Entry 9FVL (X-ray diffraction, 2.08 A resolution); this record covers chains A and E of the 4 polymer chains in the assembly.

# Chain A
Protein: 14-3-3 protein zeta/delta
Source organism: Homo sapiens
UniProtKB: P63104 (1433Z_HUMAN); residues 4-248 here correspond to UniProt positions 1-245 (UniProt number = residue number - 3)
Amino-acid sequence (248 residues; each row starts with the number of its first residue):
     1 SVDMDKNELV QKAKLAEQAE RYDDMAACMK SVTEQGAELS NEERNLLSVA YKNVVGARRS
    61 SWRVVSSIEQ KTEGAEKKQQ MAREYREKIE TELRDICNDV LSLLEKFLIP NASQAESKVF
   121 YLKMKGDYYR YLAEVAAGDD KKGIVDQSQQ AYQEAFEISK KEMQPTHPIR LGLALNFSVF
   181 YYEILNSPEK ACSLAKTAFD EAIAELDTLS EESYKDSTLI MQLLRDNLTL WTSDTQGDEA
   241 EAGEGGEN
Not modelled in the structure: 1-4, 234-248
Construct notes: expression tag (1-3)
Ion coordination: Cd2+ site 1: Glu73, Glu76, Gln79, Glu105; Cd2+ site 2: Glu84, Glu87, Glu154
From the paper describing this entry:
  - self-association interface (contacts with another copy of this molecule): Ala19, Arg21, Asp24, Ser61, Lys77, Tyr85, Lys88, Glu92

# Chain E
Protein: Isoform 3 of Microtubule-associated protein 2
UniProtKB: P15146 (MTAP2_RAT), isoform P15146-3; aligned to UniProt positions 333-361 over residues -20 to 8 (the alignment contains insertions or deletions, so no single offset holds)
Amino-acid sequence (29 residues; row label = number of the first residue in the row; numbers below 1 keep their minus sign (Gln-20 is residue -20)):
   -20 QIVTKKIDLS HVTKCGSLKN IRHRPGGGR
Not modelled in the structure: -20 to -4, 3-8

# Interface between chain A and chain E
Residue-residue contacts (28):
  Tyr22(A) with Leu-3(E)
  Lys52(A) with Lys-2(E); Asn-1(E); Ile0(E); His2(E)
  Asn53(A) with Leu-3(E), hydrogen bond (backbone-backbone); Lys-2(E), hydrogen bond (side chain-backbone)
  Val55(A) with Ile0(E), hydrophobic
  Gly56(A) with Lys-2(E); Ile0(E)
  Ala57(A) with Leu-3(E), hydrophobic; Lys-2(E)
  Arg59(A) with Ile0(E); Arg1(E)
  Ser60(A) with Lys-2(E)
  Arg63(A) with Ile0(E); Arg1(E)
  Lys123(A) with His2(E), hydrogen bond (side chain-backbone)
  Asp127(A) with His2(E), salt bridge
  Tyr128(A) with His2(E)
  Arg130(A) with Arg1(E)
  Tyr131(A) with Ile0(E); Arg1(E), hydrogen bond (side chain-backbone); His2(E), hydrogen bond
  Asn176(A) with Arg1(E); His2(E), hydrogen bond (side chain-backbone)
  Val179(A) with Arg1(E)
  Glu183(A) with Arg1(E), salt bridge
Also at the interface, not in a pair above, chain A (21 interface residues in all): Glu20, Val54, Gly172, Leu175
From the paper, about this interface:
  - interface residues, chain A: Asn53(A), Lys123(A), Arg130(A), Tyr131(A), Glu183(A)

# Summary
21 residues of chain A and 6 residues of chain E are in contact, with 6 hydrogen bonds and 2 salt bridges.
Polar pairs include Asp127(A)-His2(E), Glu183(A)-Arg1(E) and Asn53(A)-Lys-2(E). From the paper: interface
residues Asn53(A), Lys123(A) and Arg130(A) among others; a self-association interface involving Ala19(A),
Arg21(A) and Asp24(A) among others.
Here chain A is 14-3-3 protein zeta/delta (Homo sapiens) and chain E is Isoform 3 of Microtubule-associated
protein 2. Entry 9FVL (Dimeric 14-3-3 zeta in complex with unphosphorylated MAP2c peptide) was determined by
X-ray diffraction together with 9FUM from the same study.
